Entry 7B6D (electron microscopy, 4.27 A resolution (low resolution: residue-level contacts below are approximate; hydrogen-bond / salt-bridge calls are withheld)); this record covers chains A and C of the 8 polymer chains in the assembly.

== Chain A ==
Molecule: Trafficking protein particle complex subunit
Source organism: Drosophila melanogaster
UniProtKB: Q9VSY8 (Q9VSY8_DROME); residues 1-178 here = UniProt positions 1-178
Amino-acid sequence (200 residues; row label = number of the first residue in the row):
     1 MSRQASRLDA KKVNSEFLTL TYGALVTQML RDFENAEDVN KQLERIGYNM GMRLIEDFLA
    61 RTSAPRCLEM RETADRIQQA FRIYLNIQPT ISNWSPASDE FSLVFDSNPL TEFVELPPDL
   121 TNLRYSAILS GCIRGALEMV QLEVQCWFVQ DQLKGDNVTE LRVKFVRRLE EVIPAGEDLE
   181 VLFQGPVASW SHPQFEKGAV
Disordered / not traced: 1-9, 175-200
Differences from the reference sequence: expression tag (179-200)

== Chain C ==
Molecule: Trafficking protein particle complex subunit
Source organism: Drosophila melanogaster
UniProtKB: Q9VA95 (Q9VA95_DROME); residue numbers follow UniProt; this construct covers 1-145
Amino-acid sequence (145 residues; each row starts with the number of its first residue):
     1 MTIFNLYIFD KFGTLLHYAE WNRTKKSGIT REEEAKLTYG MLFSIKSFVS KISPHDPKEG
    61 FLYYKTNRYA LHYLETPSGL KFVLNTDTTA INVKELLQQL YAKVWVEFVV RDPLWTPGTV
   121 VTSELFQSKL DEFVRQSPIF GIRNI

== How chain A and chain C interact ==
Residue-residue contacts (27; chain A residue first):
  Arg53(A) - Val110(C)
  Arg53(A) - Pro117(C)
  Glu56(A) - Ser78(C)
  Glu56(A) - Tyr101(C)
  Glu56(A) - Trp105(C)
  Asp57(A) - Val106(C)
  Leu59(A) - Pro77(C)
  Leu59(A) - Ser78(C)
  Leu59(A) - Tyr101(C)
  Ala60(A) - Tyr101(C)
  Ala60(A) - Ala102(C)
  Ala60(A) - Val106(C)
  Ala64(A) - Pro77(C)
  Pro65(A) - Pro77(C)
  Arg66(A) - Glu75(C)
  Arg66(A) - Thr76(C)
  Arg66(A) - Pro77(C)
  Glu138(A) - Lys11(C)
  Met139(A) - Lys11(C)
  Met139(A) - Pro77(C)
  Met139(A) - Ser78(C)
  Val140(A) - Pro77(C)
  Gln141(A) - Lys11(C)
  Glu171(A) - Lys11(C)
  Glu171(A) - Phe12(C)
  Glu171(A) - Phe43(C)
  Pro174(A) - Phe43(C)
Also at the interface, not in a pair above, chain C (17 interface residues in all): Lys36, Tyr39, Gly79, Leu80

== In short ==
14 residues of chain A and 17 residues of chain C are in contact.
Chain A is Trafficking protein particle complex subunit and chain C is Trafficking protein particle complex
subunit, both from Drosophila melanogaster; the structure, Drosophila melanogaster TRAPPCore (C1, C2, C2L,
C3a/b, C4, C5, C6 subunits), was determined by electron microscopy together with 7B6E, 7B6H, 7B6R and 7B70
from the same study.
